1H6F - chains A and D of the 4 polymer chains in the assembly; structure by X-ray diffraction, 1.70 A resolution.

[Chain A]
Protein: T-box transcription factor TBX3
Source organism: Homo sapiens
Notes: fragment: t-domain residues 101-291
Reference sequence: O15119 (TBX3_HUMAN); residue numbers follow UniProt; this construct covers 101-291
Chain sequence (193 residues; each row starts with the number of its first residue):
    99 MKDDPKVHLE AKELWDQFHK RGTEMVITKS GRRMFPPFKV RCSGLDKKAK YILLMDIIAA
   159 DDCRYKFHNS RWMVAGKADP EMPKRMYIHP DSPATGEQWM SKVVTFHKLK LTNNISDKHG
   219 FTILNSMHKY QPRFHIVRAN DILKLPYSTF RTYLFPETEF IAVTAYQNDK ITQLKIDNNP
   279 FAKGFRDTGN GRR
Not modelled in the structure: 99-101, 286-291

[Chain D]
Molecule: 24-nt DNA strand
Notes: fragment: palindromic binding site
Sequence (24 nucleotides; each row starts with the number of its first residue):
     1 TAATTTCACA CCTAGGTGTG AAAT

[Chain A / chain D interface]
Contacting residue pairs - 18 pairs, chain A then chain D:
  Arg-130(A) with DT17(D), sugar contact; DG18(D), salt bridge to the phosphate
  Arg-131(A) with DG16(D), sugar contact; DT17(D), phosphate contact
  Lys-208(A) with DG16(D), salt bridge to the phosphate
  Tyr-264(A) with DG18(D), hydrogen bond to the phosphate
  Thr-270(A) with DG18(D), phosphate contact; DT19(D), phosphate contact
  Lys-273(A) with DG18(D), phosphate contact
  Ile-274(A) with DG18(D), phosphate contact
  Asn-277(A) with DT17(D), hydrogen bond to the phosphate
  Phe-279(A) with DG15(D), base contact; DG16(D), hydrogen bond to the base; DT17(D), sugar contact
  Ala-280(A) with DT17(D), phosphate contact
  Phe-283(A) with DT17(D), base contact; DG18(D), sugar contact; DT19(D), sugar contact
Also at the interface, not in a pair above, chain A (12 interface residues in all): Phe-133

[Overview]
12 residues of chain A and 5 residues of chain D are in contact; the contacts include 3 hydrogen bonds and 2
salt bridges. Among the polar pairs are Phe-279(A)/DG16(D), Tyr-264(A)/DG18(D) and Asn-277(A)/DT17(D).
Here chain A is T-box transcription factor TBX3 (Homo sapiens) and chain D is a 24-nt DNA strand. Entry 1H6F
(Human TBX3, a transcription factor responsible for ulnar-mammary syndrome, bound to a palindromic DNA site)
was determined by X-ray diffraction.
